8K9E - chains C and F of the 8 polymer chains in the assembly; structure by electron microscopy, 3.33 A resolution.

== Chain C ==
Name: Polysulphide reductase NrfD
Source organism: Chloroflexus aurantiacus (strain ATCC 29366 / DSM 635 / J-10-fl)
UniProtKB: A9WEV4 (A9WEV4_CHLAA); residue numbers follow UniProt; this construct covers 1-486
Chain sequence (486 residues; each row starts with the number of its first residue):
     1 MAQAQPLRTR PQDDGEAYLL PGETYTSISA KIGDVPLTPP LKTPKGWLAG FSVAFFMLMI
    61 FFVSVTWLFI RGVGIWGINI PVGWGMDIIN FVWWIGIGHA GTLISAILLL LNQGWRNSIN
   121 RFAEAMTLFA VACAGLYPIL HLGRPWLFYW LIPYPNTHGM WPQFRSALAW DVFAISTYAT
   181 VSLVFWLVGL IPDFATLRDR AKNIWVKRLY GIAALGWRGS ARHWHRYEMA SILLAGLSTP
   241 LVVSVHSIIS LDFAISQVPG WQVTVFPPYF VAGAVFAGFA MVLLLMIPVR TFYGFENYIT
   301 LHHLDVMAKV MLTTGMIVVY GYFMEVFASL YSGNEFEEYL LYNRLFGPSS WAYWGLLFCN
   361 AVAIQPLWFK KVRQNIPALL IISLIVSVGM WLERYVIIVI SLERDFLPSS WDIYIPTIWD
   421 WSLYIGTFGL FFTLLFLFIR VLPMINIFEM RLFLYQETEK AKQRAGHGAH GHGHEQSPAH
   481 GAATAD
Not modelled in the structure: 1-15, 465-486
Small-molecule neighbours:
  - heme c (HEC): Trp-150, His-158, Met-160
  - pe(15:0/15:0) (JL3; [(2R)-3-[2-azanylethoxy(oxidanyl)phosphoryl]oxy-2-pentadecanoyloxy-propyl] pentadecanoate): Leu-103, Ile-107, Leu-110, Leu-111, Asn-112, Gln-113, Val-243
  - pe(16:0/14:0) (JLQ; [(2R)-3-[2-azanylethoxy(oxidanyl)phosphoryl]oxy-2-tetradecanoyloxy-propyl] hexadecanoate): Tyr-18, Leu-108, Leu-111, Gln-113, Trp-115, Ala-272, His-302, Val-306, Lys-309, Val-310, Thr-313, Thr-314, Ile-317
  - JM9 (1,3-bis(13-methyltetradecanoyloxy)propan-2-yl pentadecanoate): Leu-110, Met-229, Ile-232, Leu-233, Gly-236, Leu-237, Thr-239, Pro-240, Val-243, Ser-244
From the paper describing this entry:
  - catalytic residues: His-141, Asp-171 (proposed by the authors, not directly observed)

== Chain F ==
Name: Quinol:cytochrome c oxidoreductase quinone-binding subunit 2
Source organism: Chloroflexus aurantiacus (strain ATCC 29366 / DSM 635 / J-10-fl)
UniProtKB: A9WEV7 (A9WEV7_CHLAA); numbering as in UniProt (aligned over 1-411)
Chain sequence (411 residues; row label = number of the first residue in the row):
     1 MATTSISQTR IPQLGQVQML GLAAAVIGIG VLAAGYFLSP TSFFESYIYG YYVAMTIPLG
    61 CLGFLMVQHL TGGAWGVTVR RMLEAGAATL PIMGLLFIPI ALGYFDTYKA LGLEHPLYEW
   121 ANPEVVTPGG AEFDPIIAHK VPWLSPLWVT ARIAIFFIIW SALALTLRAW SRQQDAGGDA
   181 KKLATRMRRL SGIGVALFVI TVTFFSFDVA MSLDPHWFST IYGAHYMANA GLMTLAFLAL
   241 MMSRVRDAAL FREYVSVKPI HDIGKLIFAF TVLWTYMSYG QLVIIWSGDV AEFTPWYVHR
   301 TQHGWVFVAL ALMLFAFALP FFVLLFRGTK RNLNTLATIA GWIVVMRFVD MAWIILPEFR
   361 EHLWDIAITD VAAPIGLIGL VIALFAANVQ QAPLLPLRDP NMEQLQNSGH H
Not modelled in the structure: 1-10, 408-411
Small-molecule neighbours:
  - pe(15:0/15:0) (JL3; [(2R)-3-[2-azanylethoxy(oxidanyl)phosphoryl]oxy-2-pentadecanoyloxy-propyl] pentadecanoate): Val-67, Thr-71, Gly-72, Gly-73, Ala-74, Trp-75, Ala-224, Lys-258, Asp-262, Lys-265, Leu-266, Ala-269, Met-277, Gln-404
  - pe(16:0/14:0) (JLQ; [(2R)-3-[2-azanylethoxy(oxidanyl)phosphoryl]oxy-2-tetradecanoyloxy-propyl] hexadecanoate): Gly-60, Gly-63, Phe-64, Val-67, Leu-70, Thr-71, Gly-72, Phe-198, Val-199, Met-227, Ala-230, Gly-231, Asn-401
  - JM9 (1,3-bis(13-methyltetradecanoyloxy)propan-2-yl pentadecanoate): Lys-265, Phe-268, Ala-269, Val-272, Leu-273, Thr-275, Tyr-276, Phe-321, Leu-325, Phe-326, Arg-327, Lys-330

== How chain C and chain F interact ==
Residue-residue contacts (47):
  Asn-112(C) / Lys-258(F)
  Ser-247(C) / Tyr-276(F)  hydrogen bond
  Leu-251(C) / Val-283(F)  hydrophobic
  Leu-251(C) / Ile-284(F)  hydrophobic
  Ala-254(C) / Ile-284(F)  hydrophobic
  Ile-255(C) / Val-283(F)
  Ile-255(C) / Ser-287(F)
  Ile-255(C) / Gly-288(F)
  Gln-257(C) / Asp-289(F)  hydrogen bond (side chain-backbone)
  Gln-262(C) / Ile-284(F)
  Gln-262(C) / Gly-288(F)  hydrogen bond (side chain-backbone)
  Gln-262(C) / Val-290(F)
  Val-263(C) / Thr-220(F)
  Val-263(C) / Ile-284(F)
  Thr-264(C) / Ser-219(F)  hydrogen bond
  Thr-264(C) / Thr-220(F)  hydrogen bond
  Thr-264(C) / Ile-221(F)  hydrogen bond (side chain-backbone)
  Thr-264(C) / Ile-284(F)
  Val-265(C) / Thr-220(F)  hydrogen bond (backbone-side chain)
  Val-265(C) / Ile-221(F)
  Pro-267(C) / Tyr-276(F)
  Pro-267(C) / Ile-284(F)
  Pro-268(C) / Tyr-276(F)
  Pro-268(C) / Met-277(F)  hydrophobic
  Tyr-320(C) / Ile-200(F)  hydrophobic
  Tyr-320(C) / Thr-203(F)  hydrogen bond
  Met-324(C) / Thr-203(F)
  Met-324(C) / Phe-207(F)  hydrophobic
  Met-324(C) / Thr-220(F)
  Phe-327(C) / Trp-143(F)  hydrophobic
  Phe-327(C) / Phe-204(F)  hydrophobic
  Phe-327(C) / Phe-207(F)  hydrophobic
  Ala-328(C) / Phe-218(F)  hydrophobic
  Ala-328(C) / Thr-220(F)
  Leu-330(C) / His-139(F)
  Tyr-331(C) / His-139(F)  hydrogen bond (backbone-side chain)
  Tyr-331(C) / Lys-140(F)
  Tyr-331(C) / Trp-143(F)
  Tyr-331(C) / Leu-144(F)
  Tyr-331(C) / Phe-218(F)  hydrophobic
  Ser-332(C) / His-139(F)
  Ser-332(C) / Phe-218(F)
  Asn-334(C) / Glu-292(F)
  Glu-337(C) / Phe-218(F)
  Trp-368(C) / Gly-192(F)
  Trp-368(C) / Ile-193(F)
  Gln-463(C) / Asn-407(F)  hydrogen bond (side chain-backbone)
Interface residues without a listed pair, chain C (30 interface residues in all): Leu-110, Trp-170, Val-243, Val-271, Met-316, Gly-333, Glu-338
Interface residues without a listed pair, chain F (38 interface residues in all): Ile-136, Ala-196, Val-199, Met-211, Ser-212, Pro-215, Ala-224, Met-227, Lys-265, Gln-281, Ile-285, Phe-293, Gln-406

== In short ==
30 residues of chain C face 38 of chain F across their interface; the contacts include 10 hydrogen bonds.
Polar contacts include Ser-247(C)/Tyr-276(F), Gln-257(C)/Asp-289(F) and Gln-262(C)/Gly-288(F). Pe(16:0/14:0),
pe(15:0/15:0) and compound JM9 are bound between chain C and chain F. Ligands of chain C: heme c. The paper
reports catalytic residues His-141(C) and Asp-171(C).
Here chain C is Polysulphide reductase NrfD and chain F is Quinol:cytochrome c oxidoreductase quinone-binding
subunit 2, both from Chloroflexus aurantiacus (strain ATCC 29366 / DSM 635 / J-10-fl). Entry 8K9E (Cryo-EM
structure of the photosynthetic alternative complex III from Chloroflexus aurantiacus at 3.3 angstrom) was
determined by electron microscopy, deposited together with 8K9F and 8X2J.
